Entry 4QV9 (X-ray diffraction, 2.60 A resolution); this record covers chains E and F of the 28 polymer chains in the assembly.

Chain E:
Protein: Proteasome subunit alpha type-6
Organism: Saccharomyces cerevisiae
Notes: EC 3.4.25.1
UniProt: P40302 (PSA6_YEAST); residues 0-233 here correspond to UniProt positions 1-234 (UniProt number = residue number + 1)
Chain sequence (234 residues; each row starts with the number of its first residue; numbering starts at 0):
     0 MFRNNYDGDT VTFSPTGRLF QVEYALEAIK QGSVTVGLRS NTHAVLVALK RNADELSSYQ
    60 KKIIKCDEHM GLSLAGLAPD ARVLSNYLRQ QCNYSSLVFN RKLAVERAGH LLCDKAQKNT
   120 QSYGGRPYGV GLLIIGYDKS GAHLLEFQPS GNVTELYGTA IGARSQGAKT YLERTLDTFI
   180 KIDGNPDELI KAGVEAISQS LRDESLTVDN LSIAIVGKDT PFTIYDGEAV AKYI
Disordered / not traced: 0-2
Swiss-Prot annotation at these positions:
  - modified residue: Ser13 (Phosphoserine)
  - cross-link: Lys190 (Glycyl lysine isopeptide (Lys-Gly) (interchain with G-Cter in ubiquitin))

Chain F:
Protein: Probable proteasome subunit alpha type-7
Organism: Saccharomyces cerevisiae
Notes: EC 3.4.25.1
UniProt: P21242 (PSA7_YEAST); residues -3 to 284 here correspond to UniProt positions 1-288 (UniProt number = residue number + 4)
Chain sequence (288 residues; each row starts with the number of its first residue; numbers below 1 keep their minus sign (Met-3 is residue -3)):
    -3 MTSIGTGYDL SNSVFSPDGR NFQVEYAVKA VENGTTSIGI KCNDGVVFAV EKLITSKLLV
    57 PQKNVKIQVV DRHIGCVYSG LIPDGRHLVN RGREEAASFK KLYKTPIPIP AFADRLGQYV
   117 QAHTLYNSVR PFGVSTIFGG VDKNGAHLYM LEPSGSYWGY KGAATGKGRQ SAKAELEKLV
   177 DHHPEGLSAR EAVKQAAKII YLAHEDNKEK DFELEISWCS LSETNGLHKF VKGDLLQEAI
   237 DFAQKEINGD DDEDEDDSDN VMSSDDENAP VATNANATTD QEGDIHLE
Disordered / not traced: -3 to 1, 245-284
Swiss-Prot annotation at these positions:
  - modified residue: Thr-2 (N-acetylthreonine)

How chain E and chain F interact:
Contacting residue pairs - 63 pairs, chain E then chain F:
  Asn4(E) - Leu6(F)
  Tyr5(E) - Asp5(F)  hydrogen bond
  Tyr5(E) - Leu6(F)  hydrophobic
  Thr9(E) - Arg126(F)
  Val10(E) - Gln19(F)
  Val10(E) - Ser124(F)
  Val10(E) - Val125(F)
  Val10(E) - Arg126(F)
  Thr11(E) - Leu6(F)
  Thr11(E) - Gln19(F)
  Phe12(E) - Gln19(F)
  Phe12(E) - Tyr22(F)  hydrophobic
  Phe12(E) - Ala23(F)  hydrophobic
  Phe12(E) - Leu77(F)  hydrophobic
  Phe12(E) - Arg126(F)
  Phe12(E) - Pro127(F)
  Phe12(E) - Gly129(F)
  Ser13(E) - Tyr22(F)
  Pro14(E) - Tyr22(F)  hydrophobic
  Pro14(E) - Lys25(F)
  Thr15(E) - Lys25(F)
  Gly16(E) - Tyr22(F)
  Gly16(E) - Lys25(F)
  Gly16(E) - Ala26(F)
  Leu18(E) - Leu77(F)  hydrophobic
  Leu18(E) - Arg126(F)
  His109(E) - Arg82(F)
  Cys112(E) - Arg82(F)
  Asp113(E) - Arg82(F)  salt bridge
  Asp113(E) - Asn86(F)
  Gln116(E) - Pro79(F)
  Gln116(E) - Asp80(F)
  Gln116(E) - His83(F)  hydrogen bond
  Gln116(E) - Arg126(F)
  Thr119(E) - Arg126(F)  hydrogen bond (backbone-side chain)
  Gln120(E) - His119(F)
  Gln120(E) - Val125(F)
  Gln120(E) - Arg126(F)  hydrogen bond (backbone-backbone)
  Gln120(E) - Phe128(F)
  Ser121(E) - Ser124(F)
  Tyr122(E) - Ser124(F)  hydrogen bond (backbone-backbone)
  Ser149(E) - Pro79(F)
  Gly150(E) - Pro79(F)
  Asn151(E) - Ile78(F)
  Asn151(E) - Pro79(F)
  Thr153(E) - Leu55(F)
  Thr153(E) - Asn60(F)
  Glu154(E) - Val56(F)
  Glu154(E) - Lys59(F)
  Glu154(E) - Asn60(F)  hydrogen bond (backbone-side chain)
  Leu155(E) - Leu54(F)
  Leu155(E) - Leu55(F)
  Leu155(E) - Val56(F)
  Tyr156(E) - Leu54(F)  hydrogen bond (backbone-backbone)
  Tyr156(E) - Leu55(F)
  Tyr156(E) - Val56(F)
  Tyr156(E) - Pro57(F)
  Gly157(E) - Leu54(F)
  Lys168(E) - Leu54(F)
  Leu171(E) - Leu54(F)
  Glu172(E) - Ser52(F)  hydrogen bond
  Glu172(E) - Lys53(F)
  Leu175(E) - Lys53(F)
Also at the interface, not in a pair above, chain E (34 interface residues in all): Arg38, Glu105, Val152
Also at the interface, not in a pair above, chain F (30 interface residues in all): Asn123

Summary:
The interface between chain E and chain F involves 34 residues on one side and 30 on the other; the contacts
include 8 hydrogen bonds and 1 salt bridge. Among the polar pairs are Asp113(E)-Arg82(F), Tyr5(E)-Asp5(F) and
Gln116(E)-His83(F).
Here chain E is Proteasome subunit alpha type-6 and chain F is Probable proteasome subunit alpha type-7, both
from Saccharomyces cerevisiae. Entry 4QV9 (yCP beta5-C63F mutant) was determined by X-ray diffraction together
with 4QUX, 4QUY, 4QV0, 4QV1, 4QV3, 4QV4 and 42 further entries from the same study.
